Entry 7E82 (electron microscopy, 3.30 A resolution); this record covers chains A and DA of the 67 polymer chains in the assembly.

# Chain A
Molecule: Flagellar basal-body rod protein FlgG
From: Salmonella typhimurium (strain LT2 / SGSC1412 / ATCC 700720)
UniProtKB: P0A1J3 (FLGG_SALTY); numbering as in UniProt (aligned over 1-260)
Sequence (260 residues; each row starts with the number of its first residue):
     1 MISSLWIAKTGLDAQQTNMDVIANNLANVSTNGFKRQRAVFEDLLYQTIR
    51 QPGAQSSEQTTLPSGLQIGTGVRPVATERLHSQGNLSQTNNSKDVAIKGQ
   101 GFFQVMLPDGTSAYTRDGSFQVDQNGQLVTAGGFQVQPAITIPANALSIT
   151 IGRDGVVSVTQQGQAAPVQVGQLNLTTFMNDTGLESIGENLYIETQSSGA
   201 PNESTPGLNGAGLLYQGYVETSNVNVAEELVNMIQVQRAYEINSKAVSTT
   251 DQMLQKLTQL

# Chain DA
Molecule: Flagellar hook protein FlgE
From: Salmonella typhimurium (strain LT2 / SGSC1412 / ATCC 700720)
UniProtKB: P0A1J1 (FLGE_SALTY); residues 1-403 here = UniProt positions 1-403
Sequence (403 residues; numbered 1 to 403; the number before each row is that of its first residue):
     1 MSFSQAVSGLNAAATNLDVIGNNIANSATYGFKSGTASFADMFAGSKVGL
    51 GVKVAGITQDFTDGTTTNTGRGLDVAISQNGFFRLVDSNGSVFYSRNGQF
   101 KLDENRNLVNMQGMQLTGYPATGTPPTIQQGANPAPITIPNTLMAAKSTT
   151 TASMQINLNSTDPVPSKTPFSVSDADSYNKKGTVTVYDSQGNAHDMNVYF
   201 VKTKDNEWAVYTHDSSDPAATAPTTASTTLKFNENGILESGGTVNITTGT
   251 INGATAATFSLSFLNSMQQNTGANNIVATNQNGYKPGDLVSYQINNDGTV
   301 VGNYSNEQEQVLGQIVLANFANNEGLASQGDNVWAATQASGVALLGTAGS
   351 GNFGKLTNGALEASNVDLSKELVNMIVAQRNYQSNAQTIKTQDQILNTLV
   401 NLR
Unresolved in the structure: 1, 403

# How chain A and chain DA interact
Contacting residue pairs (58; chain A residue first):
  Gln16(A) - Ser2(DA)
  Met19(A) - Ser2(DA)
  Met19(A) - Thr388(DA)
  Asp20(A) - Ser2(DA)
  Asp20(A) - Gln5(DA)  hydrogen bond
  Ala23(A) - Ser2(DA)
  Ala23(A) - Thr388(DA)
  Asn24(A) - Phe43(DA)
  Asn24(A) - Gly49(DA)
  Leu26(A) - Ser384(DA)
  Leu26(A) - Asn385(DA)
  Leu26(A) - Thr388(DA)
  Ala27(A) - Gln5(DA)
  Ala27(A) - Gly9(DA)
  Ala27(A) - Asn385(DA)
  Asn28(A) - Asp41(DA)
  Asn28(A) - Val52(DA)
  Val29(A) - Asn381(DA)
  Ser30(A) - Phe39(DA)
  Thr31(A) - Phe39(DA)
  Thr31(A) - Val52(DA)
  Phe34(A) - Asp41(DA)
  Gln37(A) - Phe43(DA)
  Thr77(A) - Lys47(DA)
  Arg79(A) - Phe43(DA)
  Asn91(A) - Asp60(DA)  hydrogen bond
  Gln121(A) - Glu324(DA)
  Val122(A) - Asn322(DA)  hydrogen bond (backbone-side chain)
  Asp123(A) - Asn322(DA)
  Gln124(A) - Gln338(DA)  hydrogen bond
  Gln124(A) - Ala339(DA)
  Gln124(A) - Ser340(DA)
  Gln124(A) - Gly341(DA)
  Asn145(A) - Asn352(DA)
  Ala146(A) - Asn80(DA)
  Gln162(A) - Asn352(DA)
  Glu185(A) - Gly45(DA)
  Glu185(A) - Ser46(DA)
  Ser186(A) - Phe43(DA)
  Ser186(A) - Gly45(DA)
  Gly188(A) - Met42(DA)
  Gly188(A) - Phe43(DA)
  Glu189(A) - Asp41(DA)  hydrogen bond (backbone-backbone)
  Glu189(A) - Lys53(DA)  salt bridge
  Asn190(A) - Asp41(DA)  hydrogen bond
  Val226(A) - Ser384(DA)
  Leu230(A) - Gln387(DA)
  Met233(A) - Gln387(DA)
  Met233(A) - Thr388(DA)
  Met233(A) - Thr391(DA)
  Gln237(A) - Thr391(DA)
  Gln237(A) - Gln394(DA)
  Gln237(A) - Ile395(DA)
  Tyr240(A) - Leu399(DA)
  Glu241(A) - Thr398(DA)
  Ser244(A) - Thr398(DA)
  Ser244(A) - Leu402(DA)
  Ser248(A) - Leu402(DA)
Other interface residues (no listed pair), chain A (41 interface residues in all): Leu12, Gln88, Lys93, Leu147, Ile187
Other interface residues (no listed pair), chain DA (41 interface residues in all): Asn16, Ala40, Gly51, Thr58, Ala321, Ser350, Lys370, Gln392

# In short
Chain A and chain DA each contribute 41 residues to their interface; the contacts include 6 hydrogen bonds and
1 salt bridge. Polar pairs include Glu189(A)-Lys53(DA), Asp20(A)-Gln5(DA) and Asn91(A)-Asp60(DA).
Chain A is Flagellar basal-body rod protein FlgG and chain DA is Flagellar hook protein FlgE, both from
Salmonella typhimurium (strain LT2 / SGSC1412 / ATCC 700720); the structure, Cryo-EM structure of the
flagellar rod with partial hook from Salmonella, was determined by electron microscopy (same publication as
7CBL, 7CBM, 7CG0, 7CG4, 7CGO, 7E80 and 7E81).
